6CA0 - chains C and F of the 10 polymer chains in the assembly; structure by electron microscopy, 5.75 A resolution (low resolution: residue-level contacts below are approximate; hydrogen-bond / salt-bridge calls are withheld).

# Chain C
Name: DNA-directed RNA polymerase subunit beta
Source organism: Escherichia coli (strain K12)
Notes: EC 2.7.7.6
Reference sequence: P0A8V2 (RPOB_ECOLI); numbering as in UniProt (aligned over 1-1342)
Sequence (1342 residues; numbered 1 to 1342; the number before each row is that of its first residue):
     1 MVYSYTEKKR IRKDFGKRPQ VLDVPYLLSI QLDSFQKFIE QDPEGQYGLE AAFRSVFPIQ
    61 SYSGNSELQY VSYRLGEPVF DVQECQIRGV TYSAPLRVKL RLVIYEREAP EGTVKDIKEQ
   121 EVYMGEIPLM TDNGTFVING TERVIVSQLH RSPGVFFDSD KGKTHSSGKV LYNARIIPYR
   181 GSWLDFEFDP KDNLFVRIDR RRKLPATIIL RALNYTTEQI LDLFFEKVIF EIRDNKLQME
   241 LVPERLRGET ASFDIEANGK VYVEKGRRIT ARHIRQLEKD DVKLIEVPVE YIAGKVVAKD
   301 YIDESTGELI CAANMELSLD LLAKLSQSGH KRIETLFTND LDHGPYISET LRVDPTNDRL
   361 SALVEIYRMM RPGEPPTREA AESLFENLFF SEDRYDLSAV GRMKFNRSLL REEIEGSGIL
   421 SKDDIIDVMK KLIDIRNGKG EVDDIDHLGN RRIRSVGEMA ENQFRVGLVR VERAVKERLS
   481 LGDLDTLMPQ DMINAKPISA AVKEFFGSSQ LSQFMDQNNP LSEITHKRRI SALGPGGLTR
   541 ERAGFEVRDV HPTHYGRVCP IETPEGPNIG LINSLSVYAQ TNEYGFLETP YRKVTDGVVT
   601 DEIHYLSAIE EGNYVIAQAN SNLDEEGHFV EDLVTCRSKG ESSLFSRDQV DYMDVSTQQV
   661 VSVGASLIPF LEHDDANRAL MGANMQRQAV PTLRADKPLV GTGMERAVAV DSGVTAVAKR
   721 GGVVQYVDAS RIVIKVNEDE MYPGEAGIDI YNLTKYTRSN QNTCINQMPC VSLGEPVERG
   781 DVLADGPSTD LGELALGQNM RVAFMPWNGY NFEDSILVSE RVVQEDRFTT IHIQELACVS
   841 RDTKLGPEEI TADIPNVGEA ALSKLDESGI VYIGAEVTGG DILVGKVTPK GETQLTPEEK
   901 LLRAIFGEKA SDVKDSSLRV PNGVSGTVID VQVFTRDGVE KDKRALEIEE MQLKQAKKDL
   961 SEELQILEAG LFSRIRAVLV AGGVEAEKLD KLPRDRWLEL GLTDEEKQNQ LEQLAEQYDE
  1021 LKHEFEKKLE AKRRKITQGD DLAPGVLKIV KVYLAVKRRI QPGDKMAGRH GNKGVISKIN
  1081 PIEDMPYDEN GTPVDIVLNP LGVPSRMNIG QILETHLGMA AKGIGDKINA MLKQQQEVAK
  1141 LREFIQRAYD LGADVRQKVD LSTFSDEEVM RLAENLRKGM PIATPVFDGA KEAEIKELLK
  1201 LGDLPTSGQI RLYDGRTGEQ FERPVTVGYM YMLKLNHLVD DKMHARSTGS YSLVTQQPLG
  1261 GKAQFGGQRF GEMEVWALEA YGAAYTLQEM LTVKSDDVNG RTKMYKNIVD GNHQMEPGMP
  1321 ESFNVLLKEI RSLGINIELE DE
Unresolved in the structure: 1-2
Swiss-Prot annotation at these positions:
  - modified residue (N6-acetyllysine): Lys-1022, Lys-1200

# Chain F
Name: RNA polymerase sigma factor RpoD
Source organism: Escherichia coli (strain K12)
Reference sequence: P00579 (RPOD_ECOLI); numbering as in UniProt (aligned over 1-613)
Sequence (613 residues; each row starts with the number of its first residue):
     1 MEQNPQSQLK LLVTRGKEQG YLTYAEVNDH LPEDIVDSDQ IEDIIQMIND MGIQVMEEAP
    61 DADDLMLAEN TADEDAAEAA AQVLSSVESE IGRTTDPVRM YMREMGTVEL LTREGEIDIA
   121 KRIEDGINQV QCSVAEYPEA ITYLLEQYDR VEAEEARLSD LITGFVDPNA EEDLAPTATH
   181 VGSELSQEDL DDDEDEDEED GDDDSADDDN SIDPELAREK FAELRAQYVV TRDTIKAKGR
   241 SHATAQEEIL KLSEVFKQFR LVPKQFDYLV NSMRVMMDRV RTQERLIMKL CVEQCKMPKK
   301 NFITLFTGNE TSDTWFNAAI AMNKPWSEKL HDVSEEVHRA LQKLQQIEEE TGLTIEQVKD
   361 INRRMSIGEA KARRAKKEMV EANLRLVISI AKKYTNRGLQ FLDLIQEGNI GLMKAVDKFE
   421 YRRGYKFSTY ATWWIRQAIT RSIADQARTI RIPVHMIETI NKLNRISRQM LQEMGREPTP
   481 EELAERMLMP EDKIRKVLKI AKEPISMETP IGDDEDSHLG DFIEDTTLEL PLDSATTESL
   541 RAATHDVLAG LTAREAKVLR MRFGIDMNTD YTLEEVGKQF DVTRERIRQI EAKALRKLRH
   601 PSRSEVLRSF LDD
Unresolved in the structure: 1-89, 168-212, 237-242, 613
Swiss-Prot annotation at these positions:
  - DNA-binding region: Leu-573 to Ala-592 (H-T-H motif)
  - region: Arg-584 to Arg-599 (Interaction with anti-sigma factors)
  - motif: Asp-403 to Gln-406 (Interaction with polymerase core subunit RpoC)
  - site: Arg-562 (Interaction with anti-sigma factors)
From the paper describing this entry:
  - binding site for the 35-nt DNA strand: Arg-157
  - conformationally variable residues (loop rearrangement): Val-151 to Leu-158
  - mutagenesis - R157A, R157E: decreased catalytic activity
  - mutagenesis - R157A, R157E: unchanged binding to promoter DNA
  - mutagenesis - R157A, R157E: unchanged catalytic activity on premelted DNA (TIS)

# Interface between chain C and chain F
Residue-residue contacts (40):
  Arg-97(C) with Gly-475(F); Arg-476(F)
  Tyr-123(C) with Leu-471(F); Gly-475(F); Arg-476(F)
  Arg-368(C) with Glu-90(F)
  Gln-490(C) with Gln-472(F)
  Asn-494(C) with Arg-468(F)
  Pro-897(C) with Phe-563(F); Gly-564(F); Ile-565(F)
  Glu-898(C) with Leu-540(F); Arg-541(F); Ile-565(F)
  Glu-899(C) with Thr-537(F)
  Lys-900(C) with Phe-563(F)
  Leu-901(C) with Leu-559(F); Phe-563(F)
  Leu-902(C) with Leu-607(F)
  Ala-904(C) with Arg-599(F)
  Ile-905(C) with Arg-599(F)
  Phe-906(C) with Ser-604(F); Leu-607(F); Arg-608(F); Leu-611(F)
  Glu-908(C) with Leu-611(F)
  Pro-1044(C) with Lys-502(F)
  Gly-1045(C) with Lys-499(F)
  Ser-1250(C) with Glu-524(F)
  Tyr-1251(C) with Glu-524(F)
  Leu-1253(C) with Ile-523(F); Asp-525(F)
  Leu-1259(C) with Asp-521(F); Phe-522(F)
  Gly-1261(C) with Glu-524(F)
  Thr-1302(C) with Pro-531(F)
  Tyr-1305(C) with Pro-531(F); Leu-532(F)
  Lys-1306(C) with Ser-534(F); Glu-538(F)
Other interface residues (no listed pair), chain C (30 interface residues in all): Pro-372, Glu-374, Asn-856, Ser-1252, Gln-1256
Other interface residues (no listed pair), chain F (34 interface residues in all): Thr-94, Arg-99, Leu-528, Thr-544, Asp-612

# Summary
30 residues of chain C face 34 of chain F across their interface. The paper reports a binding site for the
35-nt DNA strand at Arg-157(F); R157A and R157E of chain F reduce catalytic activity.
Chain C is DNA-directed RNA polymerase subunit beta and chain F is RNA polymerase sigma factor RpoD, both from
Escherichia coli (strain K12); the structure, Cryo-EM structure of E. coli RNAP sigma70 open complex, was
determined by electron microscopy (same publication as 6C9Y).
